PDB entry 8QHD | electron microscopy, 3.60 A resolution | chains C and E of the 6 polymer chains in the assembly

== Chain C (and E) ==
Molecule: RNA-directed RNA polymerase L
Source organism: Hantaan virus 76-118
Notes: chain E of this document is another copy of the same molecule, construct and numbering; everything in this record applies to it too
UniProt: P23456 (L_HANTV); residues 1-2151 here = UniProt positions 1-2151
Amino-acid sequence (2173 residues; row label = number of the first residue in the row; numbers below 1 keep their minus sign (Met-21 is residue -21)):
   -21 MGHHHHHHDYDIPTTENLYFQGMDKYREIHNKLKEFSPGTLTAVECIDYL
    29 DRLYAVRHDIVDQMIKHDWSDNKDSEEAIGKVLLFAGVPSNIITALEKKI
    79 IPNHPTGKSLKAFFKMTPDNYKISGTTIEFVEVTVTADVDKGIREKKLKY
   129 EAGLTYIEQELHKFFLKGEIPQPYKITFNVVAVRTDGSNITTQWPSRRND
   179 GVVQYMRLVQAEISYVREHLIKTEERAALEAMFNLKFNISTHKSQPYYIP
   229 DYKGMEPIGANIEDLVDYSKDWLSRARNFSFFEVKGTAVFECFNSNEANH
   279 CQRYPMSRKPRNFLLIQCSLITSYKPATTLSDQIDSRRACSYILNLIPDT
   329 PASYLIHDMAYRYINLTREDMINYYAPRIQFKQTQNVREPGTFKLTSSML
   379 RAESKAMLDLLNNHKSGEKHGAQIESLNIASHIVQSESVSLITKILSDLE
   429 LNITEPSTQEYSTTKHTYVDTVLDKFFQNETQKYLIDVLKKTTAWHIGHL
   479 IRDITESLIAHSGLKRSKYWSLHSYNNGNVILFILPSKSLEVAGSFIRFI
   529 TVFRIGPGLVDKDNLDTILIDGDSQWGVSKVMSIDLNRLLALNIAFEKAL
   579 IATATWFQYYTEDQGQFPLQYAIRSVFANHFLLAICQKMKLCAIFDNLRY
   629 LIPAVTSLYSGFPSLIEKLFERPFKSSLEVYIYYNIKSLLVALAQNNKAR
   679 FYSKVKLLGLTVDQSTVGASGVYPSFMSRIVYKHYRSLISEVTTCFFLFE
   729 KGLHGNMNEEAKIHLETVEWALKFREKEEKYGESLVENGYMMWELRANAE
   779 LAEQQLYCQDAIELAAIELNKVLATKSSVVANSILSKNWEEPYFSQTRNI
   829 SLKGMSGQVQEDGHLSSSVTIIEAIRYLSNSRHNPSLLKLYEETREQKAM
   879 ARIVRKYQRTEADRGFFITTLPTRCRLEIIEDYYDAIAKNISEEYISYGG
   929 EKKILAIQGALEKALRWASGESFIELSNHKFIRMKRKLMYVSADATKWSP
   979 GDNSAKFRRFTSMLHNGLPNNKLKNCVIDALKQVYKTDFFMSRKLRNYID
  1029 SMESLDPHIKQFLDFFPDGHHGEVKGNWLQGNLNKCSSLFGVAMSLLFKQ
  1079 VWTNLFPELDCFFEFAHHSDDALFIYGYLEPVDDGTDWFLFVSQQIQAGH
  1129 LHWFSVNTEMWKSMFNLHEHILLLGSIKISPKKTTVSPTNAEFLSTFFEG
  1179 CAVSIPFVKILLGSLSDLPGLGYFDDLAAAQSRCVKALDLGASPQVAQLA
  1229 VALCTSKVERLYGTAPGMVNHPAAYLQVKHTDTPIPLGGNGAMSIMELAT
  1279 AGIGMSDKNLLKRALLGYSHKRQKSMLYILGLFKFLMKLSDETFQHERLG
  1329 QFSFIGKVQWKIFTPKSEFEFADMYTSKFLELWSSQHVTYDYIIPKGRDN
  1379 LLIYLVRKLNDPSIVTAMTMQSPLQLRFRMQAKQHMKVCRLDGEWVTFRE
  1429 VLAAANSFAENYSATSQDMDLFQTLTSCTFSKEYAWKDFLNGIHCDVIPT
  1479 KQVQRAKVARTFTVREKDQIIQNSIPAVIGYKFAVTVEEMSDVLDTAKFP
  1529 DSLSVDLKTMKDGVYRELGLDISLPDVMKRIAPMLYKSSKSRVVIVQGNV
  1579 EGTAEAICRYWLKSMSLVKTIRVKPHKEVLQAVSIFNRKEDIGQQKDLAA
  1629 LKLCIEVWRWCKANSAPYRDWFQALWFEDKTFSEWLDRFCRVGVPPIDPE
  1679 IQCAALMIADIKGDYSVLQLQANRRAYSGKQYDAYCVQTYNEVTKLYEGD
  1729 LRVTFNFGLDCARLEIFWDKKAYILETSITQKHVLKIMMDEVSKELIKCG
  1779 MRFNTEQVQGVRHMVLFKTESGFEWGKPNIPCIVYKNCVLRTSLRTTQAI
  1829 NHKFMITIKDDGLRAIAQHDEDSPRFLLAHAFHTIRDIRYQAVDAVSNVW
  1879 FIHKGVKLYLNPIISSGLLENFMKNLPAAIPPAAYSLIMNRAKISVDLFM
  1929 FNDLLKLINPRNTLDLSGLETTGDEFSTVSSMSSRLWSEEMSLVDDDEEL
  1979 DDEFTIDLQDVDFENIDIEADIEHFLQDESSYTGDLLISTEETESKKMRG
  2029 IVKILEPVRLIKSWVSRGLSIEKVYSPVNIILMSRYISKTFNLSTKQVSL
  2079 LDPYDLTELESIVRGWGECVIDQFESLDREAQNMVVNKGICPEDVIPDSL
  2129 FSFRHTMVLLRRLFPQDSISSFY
Not modelled in the structure: -21 to 0, 217-223, 392-400, 433-448, 696-699, 886-892, 1341-1344, 1492-1498, 1607-1620, 1824-1829, 1950-2027
Construct notes: initiating methionine (-21); expression tag (-20 to 0)
What the authors report for this chain:
  - self-association interface (contacts with another copy of this molecule): Ile2118 to Glu2121

== Chain C / chain E interface ==
Contacting residue pairs (12):
  Arg316(C) - Asn323(E)  hydrogen bond
  Arg316(C) - Asp549(E)  salt bridge
  Ser319(C) - Ser319(E)  hydrogen bond (side chain-backbone)
  Leu322(C) - Ile342(E)  hydrophobic
  Asn323(C) - Arg316(E)  hydrogen bond
  Tyr339(C) - Ile342(E)
  Tyr339(C) - Asn343(E)
  Ile342(C) - Leu322(E)  hydrophobic
  Ile342(C) - Tyr339(E)
  Asn343(C) - Tyr339(E)
  Asn343(C) - Asn343(E)  hydrogen bond
  Asp549(C) - Arg316(E)  salt bridge
Other interface residues (no listed pair), chain C (9 interface residues in all): Leu344
Other interface residues (no listed pair), chain E (9 interface residues in all): Leu344

== Overview ==
Chain C and chain E each contribute 9 residues to their interface; the contacts include 4 hydrogen bonds and 2
salt bridges. Among the polar pairs are Arg316(C)-Asp549(E), Arg316(C)-Asn323(E) and Ser319(C)-Ser319(E). From
the paper: a self-association interface involving Ile2118(C).
Both chains are RNA-directed RNA polymerase L (Hantaan virus 76-118). Entry 8QHD (Hantaan virus polymerase in
hexameric state) was determined by electron microscopy (same publication as 8QE5, 8QGT, 8QGU and 8QH3).
